PDB entry 6WI0 | electron microscopy, 4.27 A resolution (low resolution: residue-level contacts below are approximate; hydrogen-bond / salt-bridge calls are withheld) | chains C and D of the 4 polymer chains in the assembly

[Chain C]
Name: Glutamate receptor ionotropic, NMDA 1
From: Rattus norvegicus
UniProt: P35439 (NMDZ1_RAT), isoform P35439-2; numbering as in UniProt (aligned over 1-959)
Amino-acid sequence (959 residues; each row starts with the number of its first residue):
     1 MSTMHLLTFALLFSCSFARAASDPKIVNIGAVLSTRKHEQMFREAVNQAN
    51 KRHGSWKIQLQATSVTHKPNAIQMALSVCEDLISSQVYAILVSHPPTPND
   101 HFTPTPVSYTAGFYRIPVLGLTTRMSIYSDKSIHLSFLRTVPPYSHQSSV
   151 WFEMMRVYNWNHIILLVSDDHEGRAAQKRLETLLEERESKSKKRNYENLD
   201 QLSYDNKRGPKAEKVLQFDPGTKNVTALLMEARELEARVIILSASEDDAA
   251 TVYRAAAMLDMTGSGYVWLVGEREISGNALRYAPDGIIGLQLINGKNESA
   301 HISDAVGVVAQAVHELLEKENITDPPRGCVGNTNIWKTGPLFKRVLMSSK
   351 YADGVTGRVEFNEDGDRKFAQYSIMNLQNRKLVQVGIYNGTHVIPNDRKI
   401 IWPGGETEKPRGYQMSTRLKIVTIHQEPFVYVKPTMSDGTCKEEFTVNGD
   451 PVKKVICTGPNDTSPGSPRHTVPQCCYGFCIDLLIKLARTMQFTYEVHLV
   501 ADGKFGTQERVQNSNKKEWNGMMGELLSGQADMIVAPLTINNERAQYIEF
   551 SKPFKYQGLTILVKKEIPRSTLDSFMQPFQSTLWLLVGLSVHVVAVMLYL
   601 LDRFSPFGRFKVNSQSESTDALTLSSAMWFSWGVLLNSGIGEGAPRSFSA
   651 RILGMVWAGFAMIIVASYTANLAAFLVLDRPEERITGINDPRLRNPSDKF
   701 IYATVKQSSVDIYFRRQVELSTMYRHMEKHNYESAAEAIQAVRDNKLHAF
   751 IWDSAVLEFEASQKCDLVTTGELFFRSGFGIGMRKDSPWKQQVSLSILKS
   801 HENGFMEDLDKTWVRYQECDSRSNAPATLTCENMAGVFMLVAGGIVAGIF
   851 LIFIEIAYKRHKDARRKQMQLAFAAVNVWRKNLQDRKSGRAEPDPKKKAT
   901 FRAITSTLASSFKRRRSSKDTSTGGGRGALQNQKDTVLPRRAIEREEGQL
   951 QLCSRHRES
Not modelled in the structure: 1-24, 98-100, 187-208, 465-468, 606-622, 863-959
Disulfides: Cys79-Cys329, Cys441-Cys475, Cys457-Cys476, Cys765-Cys819
Differences from the reference sequence: conflict Ser22 (Cys in P35439), Gln61 (Asn in P35439), Asp260 (Asn in P35439), Gln371 (Asn in P35439), Gln492 (Asn in P35439), Gln512 (Asn in P35439), Gln615 (Glu in P35439), Ser616 (Glu in P35439), Ser618 (Glu in P35439), Thr619 (Glu in P35439), Gln792 (Asn in P35439), Cys831 (Phe in P35439)
Ligand contacts: QGM ((2R,4S)-5,7-dichloro-4-[(phenylcarbamoyl)amino]-1,2,3,4-tetrahydroquinoline-2-carboxylic acid): Ile424, Gln426, Phe505, Pro537, Leu538, Thr539, Val705, Lys706, Gln707, Ser708, Ser709, Glu733, Ala735, Trp752, Asp753, Val756

[Chain D]
Name: Glutamate receptor ionotropic, NMDA 2B
From: Rattus norvegicus
UniProt: Q00960 (NMDE2_RAT); residue numbers follow UniProt; this construct covers 27-852
Amino-acid sequence (883 residues; each row starts with the number of its first residue; numbers below 1 keep their minus sign (Met-30 is residue -30)):
   -30 MGTMRLFLLAVLFLFSFARATGWSHPQFEKGGGSGGGSGGSAWSHPQFEK
    20 GALVPRGRSQKSPPSIGIAVILVGTSDEVAIKDAHEKDDFHHLSVVPRVE
    70 LVAMNETDPKSIITRICDLMSDRKIQGVVFADDTDQEAIAQILDFISAQT
   120 LTPILGIHGGSSMIMADKDESSMFFQFGPSIEQQASVMLNIMEEYDWYIF
   170 SIVTTYFPGYQDFVNKIRSTIENSFVGWELEEVLLLDMSLDDGDSKIQNQ
   220 LKKLQSPIILLYCTKEEATYIFEVANSVGLTGYGYTWIVPSLVAGDTDTV
   270 PSEFPTGLISVSYDEWDYGLPARVRDGIAIITTAASDMLSEHSFIPEPKS
   320 SCYNTHEKRIYQSNMLNRYLINVTFEGRDLSFSEDGYQMHPKLVIILLNK
   370 ERKWERVGKWKDKSLQMKYYVWPRMCPETEEQEDDHLSIVTLEEAPFVIV
   420 ESVDPLSGTCMRNTVPCQKRIISENKTDEEPGYIKKCCKGFCIDILKKIS
   470 KSVKFTYDLYLVTNGKHGKKINGTWNGMIGEVVMKRAYMAVGSLTINEER
   520 SEVVDFSVPFIETGISVMVSRSNGTVSPSAFLEPFSACVWVMMFVMLLIV
   570 SAVAVFVFEYFSPVGYNRSLADGREPGGPSFTIGKAIWLLWGLVFNNSVP
   620 VQNPKGTTSKIMVSVWAFFAVIFLASYTANLAAFMIQEEYVDQVSGLSDK
   670 KFQRPNDFSPPFRFGTVPNGSTERNIRNNYAEMHAYMGKFNQRGVDDALL
   720 SLKTGKLDAFIYDAAVLNYMAGRDEGCKLVTIGSGKVFASTGYGIAIQKD
   770 SGWKRQVDLAILQLFGDGEMEELEALWLTGICHNEKNEVMSSQLDIDNMA
   820 GVFYMLGAAMALSLITFISEHLFYWQFRHSFMG
Not modelled in the structure: -30 to 36, 207-212, 393-402, 443-451, 580-599, 846-852
Disulfides: Cys86-Cys321, Cys429-Cys456, Cys436-Cys457, Cys746-Cys801
Glycans and other covalent adducts: N-acetylglucosamine (NAG) linked to Asn542, Asn688
Differences from the reference sequence: expression tag (-30 to 26); conflict Asp348 (Asn in Q00960), Cys557 (Asp in Q00960), Ser588 (Cys in Q00960), Ser838 (Cys in Q00960), Ser849 (Cys in Q00960)
UniProt features mapped onto this chain:
  - region: Lys604 to Pro623 (Pore-forming)
  - binding site (Zn(2+)): His127, Glu284
  - binding site (L-glutamate): Thr514, Arg519, Ser690, Thr691, Asp732
  - site: Asn615 (Functional determinant of NMDA receptors)
  - glycosylation (N-linked (GlcNAc...) asparagine): Asn74, Asn341, Asn444, Asn491, Asn542, Asn688
  - mutagenesis: His60 (H60A: Normal zinc binding), His127 (H127A: Reduced zinc binding), Asp283 (D283A: Slightly reduced zinc binding), Glu284 (E284A: Reduced zinc binding), His311 (H311A: Normal zinc binding), His359 (H359A: Normal zinc binding)

[Interface between chain C and chain D]
Pairs across the interface (66; chain C residue first):
  Pro69(C) with His325(D)
  Asn70(C) with Tyr322(D)
  Ala71(C) with Phe114(D)
  Ile72(C) with Cys321(D)
  Leu76(C) with Thr83(D)
  Cys79(C) with Lys79(D)
  Pro106(C) with Phe114(D)
  Tyr109(C) with Gln110(D); Phe114(D)
  Phe113(C) with Pro78(D)
  Lys131(C) with Tyr175(D); Asp206(D)
  Ser132(C) with Tyr175(D)
  Ile133(C) with Asp136(D)
  Cys329(C) with Asp77(D); Lys79(D)
  Val330(C) with Asp77(D)
  Gly331(C) with Asp77(D)
  Thr333(C) with Thr76(D); Gln105(D)
  Arg510(C) with Asn192(D)
  Asn515(C) with Ser188(D)
  Pro578(C) with Gln812(D); Leu813(D)
  Phe579(C) with Gln812(D); Leu813(D)
  Gln580(C) with Leu813(D); Asp814(D)
  Thr582(C) with Asp814(D); Ile815(D)
  Leu583(C) with Phe822(D)
  Leu586(C) with Phe822(D)
  Met597(C) with Ser832(D)
  Phe630(C) with Val618(D)
  Val634(C) with Ser617(D); Val618(D)
  Asn637(C) with Asn615(D); Ser617(D)
  Ser638(C) with Ser617(D)
  Gly641(C) with Pro619(D)
  Ser649(C) with Ser832(D); Thr835(D)
  Arg651(C) with Trp607(D)
  Gly654(C) with Trp607(D)
  Met655(C) with Trp607(D); Trp610(D)
  Val656(C) with Ala828(D)
  Ala658(C) with Phe614(D)
  Gly659(C) with Phe614(D)
  Phe660(C) with Val821(D)
  Met662(C) with Phe614(D); Leu643(D)
  Ile663(C) with Tyr646(D)
  Thr669(C) with Thr647(D)
  Ala670(C) with Leu650(D); Met654(D)
  Asn671(C) with Met654(D); Ser811(D)
  Ala674(C) with Ile655(D); Ser810(D)
  Phe675(C) with Ser810(D)
  Val677(C) with Ile655(D)
  Leu678(C) with Glu807(D); Val808(D)
  Pro691(C) with Ile800(D)
  Arg692(C) with Ile800(D)
Other interface residues (no listed pair), chain C (57 interface residues in all): Ser514, Gln577, Gly639, Gly643, Pro645, Trp657, Ala666, Ser667
Other interface residues (no listed pair), chain D (50 interface residues in all): Ile82, Pro177, Glu191, Ala651, Met818, Leu825, Leu833

[Summary]
The interface between chain C and chain D involves 57 residues on one side and 50 on the other. Chain C binds
compound QGM. N-acetylglucosamine is covalently linked to Asn542(D) and Asn688(D).
Here chain C is Glutamate receptor ionotropic, NMDA 1 and chain D is Glutamate receptor ionotropic, NMDA 2B,
both from Rattus norvegicus. Entry 6WI0 (GluN1b-GluN2B NMDA receptor in complex with GluN1 antagonist
L689,560, class 2) was determined by electron microscopy (same publication as 6USU, 6USV, 6WHR, 6WHS, 6WHT,
6WHU and 5 further entries).
